5WNQ - chains A and N of the 21 polymer chains in the assembly; structure by X-ray diffraction, 3.50 A resolution.

# Chain A
Molecule: 16S Ribosomal RNA rRNA
From: Thermus thermophilus HB8
Sequence (1522 nucleotides; each row starts with the number of its first residue; note: 42 numbers in that range are skipped by the numbering (no residue carries them; nothing is unmodelled there); a row labelled like 190A-190L holds insertion residues (190A, then the next letters in order); numbering starts at 0):
     0 UUUGUUGGAGAGUUUGAUCCUGGCUCAGGGUGAACGCUGGCGGCGUGCCU
    50 AAGACAUGCAAGUCGUGCGGG
    73 CCGCGGGGUUUU
    88 ACUCCG
    95 UGGUC
   101 AGCGGCGGACGGGUGAGUAACGCGUGGGU
  129A G
   130 ACCUACCCGGAAGAGGGGGACAACCCGGGGAAACUCGGGCUAAUCCCCCA
   180 UGUGGACCCGC
190A-190L CCCUUGGGGUGU
   191 GUCCAAAGGGCUUU
   216 GCCCGCUUCCGGAUGGGCCCGCGUCCCAUCAGCUAGUUGGUGGGGUAAUG
   266 GCCCACCAAGGCGACGACGGGUAGCCGGUCUGAGAGGAUGGCCGGCCACA
   316 GGGGCACUGAGACACGGGCCCCACUCCUACGGGAGGCAGCAGUUAGGAAU
   366 CUUCCGCAAUGGGCGCAAGCCUGACGGAGCGACGCCGCUUGGAGGAAGAA
   416 GCCCUUCGGGGUGUAAACUCCUGAA
   442 CCCGGGACGAAACCCCCGACGA
   474 GGGGACUGACGGUACCGGG
   494 GUAAUAGCGCCGGCCAACUCCGUGCCAGCAGCCGCGGUAAUACGGAGGGC
   544 GCGAGCGUUACCCGGAUUCACUGGGCGUAAAGGGCGUGUAGGCGGCCUGG
   594 GGCGUCCCAUGUGAAAGACCACGGCUCAACCGUGGGGGAGCGUGGGAUAC
   644 GCUCAGGCUAGACGGUGGGAGAGGGUGGUGGAAUUCCCGGAGUAGCGGUG
   694 AAAUGCGCAGAUACCGGGAGGAACGCCGAUGGCGAAGGCAGCCACCUGGU
   744 CCACCCGUGACGCUGAGGCGCGAAAGCGUGGGGAGCAAACCGGAUUAGAU
   794 ACCCGGGUAGUCCACGCCCUAAACGAUGCGCGCUAGGUCUCUGGGUCU
   848 CCUGGGGGCCGAAGCUAACGCGUUAAGCGCGCCGCCUGGGGAGUACGGCC
   898 GCAAGGCUGAAACUCAAAGGAAUUGACGGGGGCCCGCACAAGCGGUGGAG
   948 CAUGUGGUUUAAUUCGAAGXAACGCGAAGAACCUUACCAGGCCUUGACAU
   998 GCUAGG
 1003A G
  1004 AACCCGGGUGAAAGCCUGGGGUGCCCC
1030A-1030D GCGA
  1031 GGGGAGCCCUAGCACAGGUGCUGCAUGGCCGUCGUCAGCUCGUGCCGUGA
  1081 GGUGUUGGGUUAAGUCCCGCAACGAGCGCAACCCCCGCCGUUAGUUGCCA
  1131 GCGGUUCGGCCGGGCACUCUAACGGGACUGCCCGCGAAA
  1171 GCGGGAGGAAGGAGGGGACGACGUCUGGUCAGCAUGGCCCUUACGGCCUG
  1221 GGCGACACACGUGCUACAAUGCCCACUACAAAGCGAUGCCACCCGGCAAC
  1271 GGGGAGCUAAUCGCAAAAAGGUGGGCCCAGUUCGGAUUGGGGUCUGCAAC
  1321 CCGACCCCAUGAAGCCGGAAUCGCUAGUAAUCGCGGAUCAG
 1361A C
  1362 CAUGCCGCGGUGAAUACGUUCCCGGGCCUUGUACACACXGCCXGUXACGC
  1412 CAUGGGAGCGGGCUCUACCCGAAGUCGCCGGG
  1446 AGCCUACGGG
  1459 CAGGCGCCGAGGGUAGGGCCCGUGACUGGGGCGAAGUCGUAACAAGGUAG
  1509 CUGUACCGGAAGGUGCGGCUGGAUCCACUCCUUUCU
Disordered / not traced: 0-4, 1534-1538
Covalent attachments: covalent link U82-5MC_1400
Modified residues: PSU (pseudouridine-5'-monophosphate) at position 516, 7MG (7N-methyl-8-hydroguanosine-5'-monophosphate) at position 527, M2G (N2-dimethylguanosine-5'-monophosphate) at position 966, 5MC (5-methylcytidine-5'-monophosphate) at position 967, 2MG (2N-methylguanosine-5'-monophosphate) at position 1207, 5MC (5-methylcytidine-5'-monophosphate) at position 1400, 4OC (4n,o2'-methylcytidine-5'-monophosphate) at position 1402, 5MC (5-methylcytidine-5'-monophosphate) at position 1404, 5MC (5-methylcytidine-5'-monophosphate) at position 1407, UR3 (3-methyluridine-5'-monophoshate) at position 1498, MA6 (6N-dimethyladenosine-5'-monophoshate) at position 1518, MA6 (6N-dimethyladenosine-5'-monophoshate) at position 1519, PSU (pseudouridine-5'-monophosphate) at position 1540, PSU (pseudouridine-5'-monophosphate) at position 1541
Sequence notes: conflict C1534 (A132811 in 55771382), A1535 (C132812 in 55771382)
Metal / ion sites: Mg2+ site 1 near U5 (its only coordinating residue here); Mg2+ site 2 near G21 (its only coordinating residue here); Mg2+ site 3 near C48 (its only coordinating residue here); Mg2+ site 4: A59, U387; Mg2+ site 5: G61, G105; Mg2+ site 6: A88, C89; Mg2+ site 7 near C89 (its only coordinating residue here); Mg2+ site 8 near C92 (its only coordinating residue here); Mg2+ site 9 near G107 (its only coordinating residue here); Mg2+ site 10 near G111 (its only coordinating residue here); Mg2+ site 11 near G117 (its only coordinating residue here); Mg2+ site 12: C121, G124, U125; 90 more Mg2+ sites not listed

# Chain N
Molecule: 30S ribosomal protein S14 type Z
From: Thermus thermophilus (strain HB8 / ATCC 27634 / DSM 579)
Reference sequence: P0DOY6 (RS14Z_THET8); residue numbers follow UniProt; this construct covers 2-61
Amino-acid sequence (60 residues; numbered 2 to 61; the number before each row is that of its first residue):
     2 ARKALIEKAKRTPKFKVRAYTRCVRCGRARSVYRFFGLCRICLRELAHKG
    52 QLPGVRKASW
Metal / ion sites: Zn2+: Cys24, Cys27, Cys40, Cys43
Curated features (UniProtKB/Swiss-Prot):
  - binding site (Zn(2+)): Cys24, Cys27, Cys40, Cys43

# Chain A / chain N interface
Contacting residue pairs - 74 pairs, chain A then chain N:
  G973(A) - Arg29(N)  phosphate contact
  G973(A) - Arg41(N)  hydrogen bond to the phosphate
  A974(A) - Arg29(N)  salt bridge to the phosphate
  A974(A) - Arg31(N)  base contact
  A974(A) - Ser32(N)  phosphate contact
  A974(A) - Arg41(N)  salt bridge to the phosphate
  A975(A) - Ser32(N)  hydrogen bond to the sugar
  A975(A) - Tyr34(N)  base contact
  G976(A) - Arg31(N)  phosphate contact
  G976(A) - Ser32(N)  hydrogen bond to the phosphate
  G976(A) - Val33(N)  phosphate contact
  A977(A) - Arg31(N)  salt bridge to the phosphate
  C979(A) - Val18(N)  base contact
  C979(A) - Arg19(N)  hydrogen bond to the base
  C980(A) - Arg19(N)  sugar contact
  C980(A) - Tyr21(N)  sugar contact
  U981(A) - Leu6(N)  phosphate contact
  U981(A) - Glu8(N)  phosphate contact
  U981(A) - Tyr21(N)  hydrogen bond to the phosphate
  U981(A) - Arg23(N)  phosphate contact
  U981(A) - Ala30(N)  hydrogen bond to the sugar
  U982(A) - Leu6(N)  sugar contact
  U982(A) - Arg23(N)  salt bridge to the phosphate
  U982(A) - Ala30(N)  phosphate contact
  U982(A) - Arg31(N)  base contact
  A983(A) - Arg3(N)  salt bridge to the phosphate
  A994(A) - Lys4(N)  base contact
  A994(A) - Ala5(N)  base contact
  A994(A) - Lys11(N)  sugar contact
  C995(A) - Lys4(N)  hydrogen bond to the base
  G1047(A) - Lys4(N)  salt bridge to the phosphate
  G1048(A) - Arg3(N)  phosphate contact
  G1048(A) - Lys4(N)  phosphate contact
  U1049(A) - Arg3(N)  hydrogen bond to the sugar
  C1059(A) - Arg45(N)  hydrogen bond to the phosphate
  C1060(A) - Arg45(N)  salt bridge to the phosphate
  C1114(A) - Ser60(N)  hydrogen bond to the sugar
  C1114(A) - Trp61(N)  base contact
  C1115(A) - Ser60(N)  sugar contact
  C1115(A) - Trp61(N)  sugar contact
  G1186(A) - Ser60(N)  base contact
  G1186(A) - Trp61(N)  hydrogen bond to the base
  G1187(A) - Ser60(N)  hydrogen bond to the base
  G1187(A) - Trp61(N)  hydrogen bond to the sugar
  A1188(A) - Lys58(N)  hydrogen bond to the phosphate
  A1188(A) - Ser60(N)  hydrogen bond to the sugar
  C1189(A) - Lys58(N)  salt bridge to the phosphate
  G1202(A) - Cys27(N)  hydrogen bond to the sugar
  G1202(A) - Ile42(N)  base contact
  G1202(A) - Glu46(N)  hydrogen bond to the base
  C1203(A) - Ala2(N)  phosphate contact
  G1216(A) - Arg3(N)  salt bridge to the phosphate
  C1217(A) - Ala5(N)  phosphate contact
  C1217(A) - Glu8(N)  phosphate contact
  U1219(A) - Lys15(N)  salt bridge to the phosphate
  U1219(A) - Arg19(N)  salt bridge to the phosphate
  G1316(A) - Lys17(N)  salt bridge to the phosphate
  G1316(A) - Val18(N)  sugar contact
  C1317(A) - Phe16(N)  stacking on the base
  C1317(A) - Lys17(N)  hydrogen bond to the phosphate
  C1317(A) - Val18(N)  base contact
  A1318(A) - Val18(N)  base contact
  A1357(A) - Tyr34(N)  sugar contact
  U1358(A) - Thr22(N)  phosphate contact
  U1358(A) - Val33(N)  sugar contact
  U1358(A) - Tyr34(N)  sugar contact
  U1358(A) - Arg35(N)  salt bridge to the phosphate
  U1358(A) - Phe36(N)  phosphate contact
  C1359(A) - Thr22(N)  hydrogen bond to the phosphate
  C1359(A) - Arg35(N)  salt bridge to the phosphate
  A1360(A) - Val18(N)  base contact
  A1360(A) - Ala20(N)  phosphate contact
  G1368(A) - Trp61(N)  phosphate contact
  C1369(A) - Trp61(N)  hydrogen bond to the phosphate
Other interface residues (no listed pair), chain A (40 interface residues in all): A1015, C1113, C1218
Other interface residues (no listed pair), chain N (35 interface residues in all): Cys43, Arg57, Ala59

# In short
40 residues of chain A face 35 of chain N across their interface; the contacts include 20 hydrogen bonds, 14
salt bridges and 1 aromatic stacking contact. Among the polar pairs are C979(A)-Arg19(N), C995(A)-Lys4(N) and
G1186(A)-Trp61(N). UniProt lists 4 Zn2+-binding residues on chain N.
Here chain A is 16S Ribosomal RNA rRNA (Thermus thermophilus HB8) and chain N is 30S ribosomal protein S14
type Z (Thermus thermophilus (strain HB8 / ATCC 27634 / DSM 579)). Entry 5WNQ (Crystal Structure of 30S
ribosomal subunit from Thermus thermophilus) was determined by X-ray diffraction (same publication as 5WNP,
5WNR, 5WNS, 5WNT, 5WNU and 5WNV).
